Entry 5L6L (X-ray diffraction, 2.70 A resolution); this record covers chains H and M of the 10 polymer chains in the assembly.

# Chain H
Protein: VapB family protein
Organism: Caulobacter crescentus
Reference sequence: Q9AC34 (Q9AC34_CAUCR); numbering as in UniProt (aligned over 2-79)
Chain sequence (85 residues; numbered -5 to 79; the number before each row is that of its first residue; numbers below 1 keep their minus sign (Mse-5 is residue -5)):
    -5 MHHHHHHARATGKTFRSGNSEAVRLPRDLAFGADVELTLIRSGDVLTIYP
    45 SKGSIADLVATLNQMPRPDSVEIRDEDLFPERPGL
Unresolved in the structure: -5 to -3, 79
Sequence notes: initiating methionine (-5); expression tag (-4 to 1)
Modified / non-standard residues: Mse-5 (selenomethionine); Mse59 (selenomethionine; parent Met)
What the authors report for this chain:
  - binding site for the 27-nt DNA strand (chain M): Ser11, Asn13, Arg21

# Chain M
Molecule: 27-nt DNA strand
Sequence (27 nucleotides; row label = number of the first residue in the row):
     1 CTCCGTCAATATGCGTATATACGTTCC

# Interface between chain H and chain M
Contacting residue pairs - 5 pairs, chain H then chain M:
  Gly12(H) with DT10(M), base contact
  Arg18(H) with DT6(M), base contact
  Pro20(H) with DG5(M), phosphate contact
  Arg21(H) with DC4(M), salt bridge to the phosphate; DG5(M), hydrogen bond to the phosphate
Also at the interface, not in a pair above, chain H (8 interface residues in all): Lys7, Ser11, Asn13, Leu19
Also at the interface, not in a pair above, chain M (8 interface residues in all): DC7, DA9, DA11, DT12

# Overview
Chain H and chain M each contribute 8 residues to their interface, with 1 hydrogen bond and 1 salt bridge.
Among the polar pairs are Arg21(H)-DG5(M) and Arg21(H)-DC4(M). The paper reports a binding site for the 27-nt
DNA strand (chain M) at Ser11(H), Asn13(H) and Arg21(H).
Here chain H is VapB family protein (Caulobacter crescentus) and chain M is a 27-nt DNA strand. Entry 5L6L
(Structure of Caulobacter crescentus VapBC1 bound to operator DNA) was determined by X-ray diffraction (same
publication as 5K8J and 5L6M).
